Entry 4YM6 (X-ray diffraction, 3.51 A resolution); this record covers chains H and J of the 10 polymer chains in the assembly.

# Chain H
Molecule: Histone H2B type 1-J
Source organism: Homo sapiens
UniProtKB: P06899 (H2B1J_HUMAN); residues 0-125 here correspond to UniProt positions 1-126 (UniProt number = residue number + 1)
Chain sequence (129 residues; each row starts with the number of its first residue; numbers below 1 keep their minus sign (Gly-3 is residue -3)):
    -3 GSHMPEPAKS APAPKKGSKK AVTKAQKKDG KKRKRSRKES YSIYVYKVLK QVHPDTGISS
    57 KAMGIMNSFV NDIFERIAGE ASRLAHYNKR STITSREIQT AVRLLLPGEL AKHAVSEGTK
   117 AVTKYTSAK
Unresolved in the structure: -3 to 32, 125
Sequence notes: expression tag (-3 to -1)

# Chain J
Molecule: 145-nt DNA strand
Sequence (145 nucleotides; each row starts with the number of its first residue):
   146 ATCAATATCC ACCTGCAGAT TCTACCAAAA GTGTATTTGG AAACTGCTCC ATCAAAAGGC
   206 ATGTTCAGCT GAATTCAGCT GAACATGCCT TTTGATGGAG CAGTTTCCAA ATACACXTTG
   266 GTAGAATCTG CAGGTGGATA TTGAT
Modified residues: T64 ((6-4)photoproduct) at position 262

# How chain H and chain J interact
Contacting residue pairs (12):
  Arg33(H) with DA173(J), sugar contact
  Tyr42(H) with DT166(J), phosphate contact
  Gly53(H) with DT166(J), phosphate contact
  Ile54(H) with DT166(J), phosphate contact
  Ser55(H) with DT165(J), phosphate contact
  Ser56(H) with DT165(J), hydrogen bond to the phosphate
  Arg86(H) with DG185(J), phosphate contact; DA186(J), salt bridge to the phosphate
  Ser87(H) with DG184(J), hydrogen bond to the phosphate; DG185(J), phosphate contact
  Thr88(H) with DG184(J), phosphate contact; DG185(J), phosphate contact
Also at the interface, not in a pair above, chain H (11 interface residues in all): Glu35, Lys85
Also at the interface, not in a pair above, chain J (9 interface residues in all): DC167, DA174, DA175

# Summary
11 residues of chain H face 9 of chain J across their interface, with 2 hydrogen bonds and 1 salt bridge.
Among the polar pairs are Ser56(H)-DT165(J), Ser87(H)-DG184(J) and Arg86(H)-DA186(J).
Chain H is Histone H2B type 1-J (Homo sapiens) and chain J is a 145-nt DNA strand; the structure, Crystal
structure of the human nucleosome containing 6-4PP (outside), was determined by X-ray diffraction (same
publication as 4YM5).
